Entry 3WIC (X-ray diffraction, 2.60 A resolution); this record covers chains C and D of the 4 polymer chains in the assembly.

== Chain C (and D) ==
Name: Glucose 1-dehydrogenase
Source organism: Thermoplasma volcanium
Notes: EC 1.1.1.47; chain D of this document is another copy of the same molecule, construct and numbering; everything in this record applies to it too
UniProt: Q979W2 (Q979W2_THEVO); residues 1-361 here = UniProt positions 1-361
Amino-acid sequence (361 residues; each row starts with the number of its first residue):
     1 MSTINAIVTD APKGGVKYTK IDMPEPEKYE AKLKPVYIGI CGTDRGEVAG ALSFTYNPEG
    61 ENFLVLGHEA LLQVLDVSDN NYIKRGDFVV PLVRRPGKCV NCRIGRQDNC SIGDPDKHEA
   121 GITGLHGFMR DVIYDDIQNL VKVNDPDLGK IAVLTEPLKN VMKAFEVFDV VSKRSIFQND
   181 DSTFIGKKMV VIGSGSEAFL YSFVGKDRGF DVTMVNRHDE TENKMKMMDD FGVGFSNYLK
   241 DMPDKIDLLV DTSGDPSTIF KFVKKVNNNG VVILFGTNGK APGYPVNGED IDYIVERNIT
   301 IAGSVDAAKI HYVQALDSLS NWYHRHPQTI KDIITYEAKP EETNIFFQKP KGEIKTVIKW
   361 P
Not modelled in the structure: 1
Metal / ion sites: Zn2+ site 1: Cys41, His68, Glu69; Zn2+ site 2: Cys99, Cys102, Asp116
Ligand contacts: s-1,2-propanediol (PGO): Arg95, Ala120, Leu125, His126, Phe128, Arg130, Ile133, Tyr134, Asp135

== Chain C / chain D interface ==
Pairs across the interface (32; chain C residue first):
  Arg103(C) with Asp180(D)
  Ile104(C) with Asp180(D); Ser182(D)
  Gly105(C) with Asp180(D), hydrogen bond (backbone-backbone); Asp181(D); Ser182(D)
  Asp180(C) with Ile104(D); Gly105(D), hydrogen bond (backbone-backbone); Gln138(D)
  Asp181(C) with Gln138(D); Lys309(D), salt bridge
  Ser182(C) with Ile104(D); Gly105(D); Arg106(D); Ala308(D); Lys309(D), hydrogen bond (side chain-backbone); Ile310(D), hydrogen bond (side chain-backbone)
  Thr183(C) with Lys309(D)
  Phe184(C) with Ile310(D), hydrophobic
  Ile185(C) with Tyr82(D), hydrophobic
  Ala308(C) with Ser182(D)
  Lys309(C) with Asp181(D), salt bridge; Ser182(D), hydrogen bond (backbone-side chain); Thr183(D)
  Ile310(C) with Ser182(D), hydrogen bond (backbone-side chain); Phe184(D), hydrophobic
  Asn321(C) with Asn321(D); Arg325(D)
  His324(C) with His324(D)
  Arg325(C) with Asp145(D), salt bridge; Ser320(D), hydrogen bond; His324(D)
Interface residues without a listed pair, chain C (21 interface residues in all): Tyr82, Arg106, Gln138, Ile176, Asn179, Asp317
Interface residues without a listed pair, chain D (23 interface residues in all): Arg103, Ile176, Asn179, Ile185, Asp207

== In short ==
The interface between chain C and chain D involves 21 residues on one side and 23 on the other; the contacts
include 7 hydrogen bonds and 3 salt bridges. Among the polar pairs are Asp181(C)-Lys309(D),
Arg325(C)-Asp145(D) and Ser182(C)-Lys309(D). Ligands of chain C: s-1,2-propanediol.
Both chains are Glucose 1-dehydrogenase (Thermoplasma volcanium). Entry 3WIC (Structure of a
substrate/cofactor-unbound glucose dehydrogenase) was determined by X-ray diffraction together with 3WID and
3WIE from the same study.
